PDB entry 6RB3 | X-ray diffraction, 2.30 A resolution | chain E

[Chain E]
Name: Putative dioxygenase (1H-3-hydroxy-4-oxoquinaldine 2,4-dioxygenase)
Organism: Mycobacterium abscessus
UniProt: B1MFK2 (B1MFK2_MYCA9); residues -1 to 267 here correspond to UniProt positions 1-269 (UniProt number = residue number + 2)
Chain sequence (269 residues; each row starts with the number of its first residue; numbers below 1 keep their minus sign (Met-1 is residue -1)):
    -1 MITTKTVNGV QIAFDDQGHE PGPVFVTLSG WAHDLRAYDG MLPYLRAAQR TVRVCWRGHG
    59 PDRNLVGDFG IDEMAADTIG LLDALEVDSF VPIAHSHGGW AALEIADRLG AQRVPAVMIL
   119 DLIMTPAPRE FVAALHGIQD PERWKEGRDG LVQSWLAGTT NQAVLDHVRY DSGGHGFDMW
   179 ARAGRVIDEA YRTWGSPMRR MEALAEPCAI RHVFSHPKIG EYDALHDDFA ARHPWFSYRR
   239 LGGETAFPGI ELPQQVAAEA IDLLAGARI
Disordered / not traced: 266-267
Differences from the reference sequence: engineered mutation Ser94 (Ala96 in B1MFK2), Ala244 (His246 in B1MFK2)
Small-molecule neighbours: 2-heptylquinoline-3,4-diol (JWW): Gly28, Trp29, Ala30, His31, His93, Ser94, His95, Phe129, Leu133, Ile136, Leu149, Trp153, Val166, Ser170, Trp178, Ala181, Ile185, Phe245
Swiss-Prot annotation at these positions:
  - binding site (substrate): His95
  - site: Asp119 (Increases basicity of active site His)

[In short]
Bound to chain E: 2-heptylquinoline-3,4-diol. Curated annotation (UniProt) lists substrate-binding residue
His95.
Chain E is Putative dioxygenase (1H-3-hydroxy-4-oxoquinaldine 2,4-dioxygenase) (Mycobacterium abscessus); the
structure, Structural basis for recognition and ring-cleavage of the Pseudomonas quinolone signal (PQS) by
AqdC variant in ..., was determined by X-ray diffraction, deposited together with 6RA2 and 6RA3.
